7KFG - chains A and B; structure by X-ray diffraction, 3.00 A resolution.

Chain A:
Protein: Antibody Fab BDBV-289 heavy chain
Source organism: Homo sapiens
Notes: antibody fragment or engineered binder
Sequence (232 residues; row label = number of the first residue in the row):
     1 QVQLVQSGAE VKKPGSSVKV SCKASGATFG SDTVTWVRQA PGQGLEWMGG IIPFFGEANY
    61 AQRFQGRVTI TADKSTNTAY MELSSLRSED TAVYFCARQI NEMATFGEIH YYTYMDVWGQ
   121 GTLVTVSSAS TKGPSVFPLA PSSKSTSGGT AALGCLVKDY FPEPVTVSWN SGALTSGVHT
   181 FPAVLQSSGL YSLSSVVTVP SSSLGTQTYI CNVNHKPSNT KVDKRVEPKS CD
Disordered / not traced: 144-146, 203-205, 230-232
Disulfide bonds: Cys22-Cys96, Cys155-Cys211

Chain B:
Protein: Antibody Fab BDBV-289 light chain
Source organism: Homo sapiens
Notes: antibody fragment or engineered binder
Sequence (214 residues; numbered 1 to 214; the number before each row is that of its first residue):
     1 GSELTQDPAV SVALGQTVRI TCQGDSLRNY YASWYQQKPR QAPVLVFYGK NNRPSGIPDR
    61 FSGSSSGNTA SLTISGAQAE DEADYYCNSR DSSSNHLVFG GGTKLTVLSQ PKAAPSVTLF
   121 PPSSEELQAN KATLVCLISD FYPGAVTVAW KADSSPVKAG VETTTPSKQS NNKYAASSYL
   181 SLTPEQWKSH RSYSCQVTHE GSTVEKTVAP TECS
Disordered / not traced: 212-214
Disulfide bonds: Cys22-Cys87, Cys136-Cys195

Interface between chain A and chain B:
Contacting residue pairs (68):
  Gln39(A) with Gln37(B), hydrogen bond; Tyr86(B), hydrogen bond
  Gly44(A) with Tyr86(B)
  Leu45(A) with Gln37(B); Tyr86(B); Phe99(B), hydrophobic
  Trp47(A) with His96(B); Leu97(B)
  Asn59(A) with Asn95(B)
  Tyr60(A) with His96(B), hydrogen bond (backbone-side chain)
  Gln62(A) with His96(B)
  Phe95(A) with Gln37(B); Ala42(B), hydrophobic
  Gln99(A) with Leu97(B)
  Asn101(A) with Arg90(B)
  His110(A) with Arg28(B), hydrogen bond (side chain-backbone); Asn29(B); Tyr31(B), hydrogen bond
  Tyr111(A) with Asn29(B), hydrogen bond (backbone-backbone); Tyr30(B); Tyr31(B), hydrogen bond (backbone-backbone)
  Tyr112(A) with Tyr31(B), hydrophobic; Gly49(B)
  Thr113(A) with Ser33(B), hydrogen bond (backbone-side chain); Asn88(B), hydrogen bond (backbone-side chain); Arg90(B); Leu97(B)
  Tyr114(A) with Ser33(B); Tyr35(B); Leu45(B), hydrophobic; Tyr48(B), hydrophobic
  Met115(A) with Tyr35(B), hydrogen bond (backbone-side chain); Leu45(B); Asn88(B); Leu97(B), hydrophobic
  Asp116(A) with Leu45(B)
  Trp118(A) with Pro43(B)
  Gly119(A) with Ala42(B)
  Phe137(A) with Ser123(B); Glu126(B)
  Pro138(A) with Ser123(B); Glu125(B)
  Leu139(A) with Phe120(B), hydrophobic
  Ala140(A) with Phe120(B)
  Ala152(A) with Phe120(B)
  Leu156(A) with Tyr179(B), hydrophobic
  Lys158(A) with Glu126(B); Thr133(B)
  His179(A) with Lys168(B); Ala175(B)
  Phe181(A) with Leu137(B), hydrophobic; Ile138(B); Ser139(B); Ala175(B), hydrophobic; Ala176(B); Ser177(B)
  Pro182(A) with Thr164(B)
  Val184(A) with Glu162(B); Thr164(B); Tyr179(B), hydrophobic
  Gln186(A) with Glu162(B); Ser181(B)
  Ser192(A) with Tyr179(B)
  Leu193(A) with Tyr179(B)
  Ser194(A) with Val135(B); Tyr179(B), hydrogen bond
  Val196(A) with Leu137(B), hydrophobic
  Lys224(A) with Glu125(B), salt bridge
Other interface residues (no listed pair), chain A (44 interface residues in all): Val37, Gln43, Ala104, Glu108, Gln120, Leu153, Ala183, Ser187
Other interface residues (no listed pair), chain B (39 interface residues in all): Lys131, Thr163, Ser167

Summary:
Chain A and chain B form an interface of 44 and 39 residues respectively, with 11 hydrogen bonds and 1 salt
bridge. Polar pairs include Lys224(A)-Glu125(B), Gln39(A)-Gln37(B) and Gln39(A)-Tyr86(B).
Chain A is Antibody Fab BDBV-289 heavy chain and chain B is Antibody Fab BDBV-289 light chain, both from Homo
sapiens; the structure, Antibody Fab BDBV-289, was determined by X-ray diffraction, deposited together with
7KEJ, 7KEW and 7KF9.
